6IPC - chains B and C of the 8 polymer chains in the assembly; structure by X-ray diffraction, 4.44 A resolution (low resolution: residue-level contacts below are approximate; hydrogen-bond / salt-bridge calls are withheld).

# Chain B (and C)
Protein: Ferritin heavy chain
Source organism: Homo sapiens
Notes: EC 1.16.3.1; chain C of this document is another copy of the same molecule, construct and numbering; everything in this record applies to it too
UniProtKB: P02794 (FRIH_HUMAN); aligned to UniProt positions 2-177 over residues 1-176 (the alignment contains insertions or deletions, so no single offset holds)
Amino-acid sequence (176 residues; numbered 1 to 176; the number before each row is that of its first residue):
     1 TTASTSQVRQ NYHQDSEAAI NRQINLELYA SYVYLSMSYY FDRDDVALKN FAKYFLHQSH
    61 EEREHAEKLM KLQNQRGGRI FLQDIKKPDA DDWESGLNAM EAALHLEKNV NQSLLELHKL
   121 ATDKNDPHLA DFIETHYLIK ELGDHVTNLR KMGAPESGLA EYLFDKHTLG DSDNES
Unresolved in the structure: 1-3, 147-176 (chain C: 1-9, 172-176)
Construct notes: engineered mutation Ala90 (Cys91 in P02794), Ala102 (Cys103 in P02794), Ala130 (Cys131 in P02794)
Curated features (UniProtKB/Swiss-Prot):
  - binding site (Fe cation): Glu27, Glu62, His65, Glu107
  - site: Arg22 (Essential for association with cargo receptor NCOA4)
  - modified residue: Thr1 (N-acetylthreonine)

# Chain B / chain C interface
Residue-residue contacts - 25 pairs, chain B then chain C:
  Gln7(B) - Leu104(C)
  Gln7(B) - Lys108(C)
  Gln7(B) - Gly143(C)
  Gln7(B) - Val146(C)
  Gln7(B) - Thr147(C)
  Gln7(B) - Arg150(C)
  Val8(B) - Ile139(C)
  Val8(B) - Gly143(C)
  Gln10(B) - Lys108(C)
  Gln10(B) - Asn111(C)
  Gln10(B) - Gln112(C)
  Asn11(B) - Leu115(C)
  Asn74(B) - Lys140(C)
  Gln75(B) - Tyr137(C)
  Gln75(B) - Lys140(C)
  Arg76(B) - His136(C)
  Asn125(B) - Leu115(C)
  Asn125(B) - Lys119(C)
  Pro127(B) - Leu115(C)
  Pro127(B) - His118(C)
  His128(B) - Phe132(C)
  His128(B) - Ile133(C)
  His128(B) - His136(C)
  Asp131(B) - Leu129(C)
  Asp131(B) - Ile133(C)
Also at the interface, not in a pair above, chain B (12 interface residues in all): Arg9
Also at the interface, not in a pair above, chain C (19 interface residues in all): Asn109

# Summary
12 residues of chain B and 19 residues of chain C are in contact. From UniProt: 4 Fe cation-binding residues
on chain B.
Chain B and chain C are both Ferritin heavy chain (Homo sapiens); the structure, Non-native human ferritin
8-mer, was determined by X-ray diffraction, deposited together with 6J7G, 6IPO, 6IPP and 6IPQ.
